8AIA - chains A and C of the 12 polymer chains in the assembly; structure by electron microscopy, 5.10 A resolution (low resolution: residue-level contacts below are approximate; hydrogen-bond / salt-bridge calls are withheld).

[Chain A]
Name: Crescentin
From: Caulobacter vibrioides
UniProt: A0A8F8EC09 (A0A8F8EC09_CAUVI); residues 1-457 here = UniProt positions 1-457
Chain sequence (457 residues; numbered 1 to 457; the number before each row is that of its first residue):
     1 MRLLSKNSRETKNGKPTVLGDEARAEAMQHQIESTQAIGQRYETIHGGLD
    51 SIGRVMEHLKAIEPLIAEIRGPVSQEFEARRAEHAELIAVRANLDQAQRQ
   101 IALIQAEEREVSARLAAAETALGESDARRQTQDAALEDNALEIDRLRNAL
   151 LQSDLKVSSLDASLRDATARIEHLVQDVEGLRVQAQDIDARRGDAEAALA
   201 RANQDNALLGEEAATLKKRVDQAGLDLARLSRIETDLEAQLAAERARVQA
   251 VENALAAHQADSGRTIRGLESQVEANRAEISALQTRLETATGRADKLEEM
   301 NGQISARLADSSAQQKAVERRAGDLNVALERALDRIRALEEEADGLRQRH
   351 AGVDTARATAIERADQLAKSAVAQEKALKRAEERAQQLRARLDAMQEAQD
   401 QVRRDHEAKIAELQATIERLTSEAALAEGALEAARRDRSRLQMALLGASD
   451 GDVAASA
Disordered / not traced: 1-357, 442-457

[Chain C]
Name: Crescentin-specific megabody MB13
Notes: antibody fragment or engineered binder
Chain sequence (907 residues; numbered 1 to 907; the number before each row is that of its first residue):
     1 EVQLQESGGGLVYKEETQSGLNNYARVVEKGQYDSLEIPAQVAASWESGR
    51 DDAAVFGFIDKEQLDKYVANGGKRSDWTVKFAENRSQDGTLLGYSLLQES
   101 VDQASYMYSDNHYLAEMATILGKPEEAKRYRQLAQQLADYINTCMFDPTT
   151 QFYYDVRIEDKPLANGCAGKPIVERGKGPEGWSPLFNGAATQANADAVVK
   201 VMLDPKEFNTFVPLGTAALTNPAFGADIYWRGRVWVDQFWFGLKGMERYG
   251 YRDDALKLADTFFRHAKGLTADGPIQENYNPLTGAQQGAPNFSWSAAHLY
   301 MLYNDFFRKQASGGGSGGGGSGGGGSGNADNYKNVINRTGAPQYMKDYDY
   351 DDHQRFNPFFDLGAWHGHLLPDGPNTMGGFPGVALLTEEYINFMASNFDR
   401 LTVWQDGKKVDFTLEAYSIPGALVQKLTAKDVQVEMTLRFATPRTSLLET
   451 KITSNKPLDLVWDGELLEKLEAKEGKPLSDKTIAGEYPDYQRKISATRDG
   501 LKVTFGKVRATWDLLTSGESEYQVHKSLPVQTEINGNRFTSKAHINGSTT
   551 LYTTYSHLLTAQEVSKEQMQIRDILARPAFYLTASQQRWEEYLKKGLTNP
   601 DATPEQTRVAVKAIETLNGNWRSPGGAVKFNTVTPSVTGRWFSGNQTWPW
   651 DTWKQAFAMAHFNPDIAKENIRAVFSWQIQPGDSVRPQDVGFVPDLIAWN
   701 LSPERGGDGGNWNERNTKPSLAAWSVMEVYNVTQDKTWVAEMYPKLVAYH
   751 DWWLRNRDHNGNGVPEYGATRDKAHNTESGEMLFTVKKDSLRLSCASSRS
   801 IDGINIMRWYRQAPGKQRGMVAVVTGWGSTNYVDSVKGRFIISRDSAKDT
   851 VYLQMNNLKPEDTAVYSCNAIYRGSEYWGQGTQVTVSSGENLYFQGSHHH
   901 HHHHHHH
Disordered / not traced: 1, 10-792, 855-858, 872-874, 886-907
Disulfide bonds: C795-C868

[How chain A and chain C interact]
Pairs across the interface (11; chain A residue first):
  E412(A) - N805(C)
  L413(A) - N805(C)
  T416(A) - N805(C)
  T416(A) - I871(C)
  R419(A) - I871(C)
  R419(A) - S875(C)
  R419(A) - E876(C)
  L420(A) - I806(C)
  E423(A) - R808(C)
  E423(A) - Y810(C)
  E423(A) - E876(C)
Also at the interface, not in a pair above, chain C (8 interface residues in all): W827

[In short]
6 residues of chain A and 8 residues of chain C are in contact.
Chain A is Crescentin (Caulobacter vibrioides) and chain C is Crescentin-specific megabody MB13; the
structure, Cryo-EM structure of crescentin filaments (wildtype, C1 symmetry and large box), was determined by
electron microscopy (same publication as 8AFE, 8AFH, 8AFL, 8AFM, 8AHL, 8AIX and 8AJB).
